PDB entry 4GP4 | X-ray diffraction, 2.80 A resolution | chains A and B of the 3 polymer chains in the assembly

== Chain A ==
Molecule: Cytochrome c oxidase subunit 1
Source organism: Thermus thermophilus
Notes: EC 1.9.3.1
UniProt: Q5SJ79 (COX1_THET8); residue numbers follow UniProt; this construct covers 2-562
Chain sequence (568 residues; each row starts with the number of its first residue; numbers below 1 keep their minus sign (Met-5 is residue -5)):
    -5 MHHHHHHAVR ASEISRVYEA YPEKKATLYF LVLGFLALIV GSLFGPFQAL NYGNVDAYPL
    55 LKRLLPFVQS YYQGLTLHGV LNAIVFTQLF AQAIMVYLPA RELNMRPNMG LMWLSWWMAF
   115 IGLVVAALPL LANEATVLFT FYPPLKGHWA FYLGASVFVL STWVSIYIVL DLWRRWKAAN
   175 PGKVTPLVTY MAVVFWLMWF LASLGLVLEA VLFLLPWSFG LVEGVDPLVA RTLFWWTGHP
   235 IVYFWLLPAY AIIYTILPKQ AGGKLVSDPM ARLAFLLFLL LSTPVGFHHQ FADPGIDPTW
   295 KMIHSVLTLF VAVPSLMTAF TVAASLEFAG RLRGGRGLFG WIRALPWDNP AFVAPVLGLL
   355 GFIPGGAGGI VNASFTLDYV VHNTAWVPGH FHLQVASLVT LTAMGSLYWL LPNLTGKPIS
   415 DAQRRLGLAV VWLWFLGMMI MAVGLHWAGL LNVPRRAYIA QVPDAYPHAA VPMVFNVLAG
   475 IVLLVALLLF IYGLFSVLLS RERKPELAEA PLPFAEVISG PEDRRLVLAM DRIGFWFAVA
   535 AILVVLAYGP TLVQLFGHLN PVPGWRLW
Disordered / not traced: -5 to 8
Construct notes: expression tag (-5 to 1); engineered mutation Phe133 (Tyr in Q5SJ79)
Metal / ion sites: heme Fe: His72, His386; Cu ion: His233, His282, His283 (together with peroxide ion); heme-as Fe: His384 (together with peroxide ion)
Small-molecule neighbours:
  - heme-as (HAS): Phe133, Thr134, Tyr136, Trp229, His233, Val236, Tyr237, Trp239, Leu240, Tyr244, His282, His283, Thr302, Ala306, Ser309, Leu310, Thr312, Ala313, Val316, Ala317, Leu320, Trp335, Ile336, Trp341, Val350, Leu353, Leu354, Phe356, Ile357, Gly360, Gly363, Ile364, Asn366, Ala367, Asp372, His376, Asn377, Val381, His384, Phe385, Gln388, Val389, Val393, Arg449, Arg450
  - heme (HEM): Leu32, Ser36, Gly39, Pro40, Gln42, Ala43, Tyr46, Tyr65, Leu69, His72, Gly73, Asn76, Ala77, Phe80, Thr81, Leu132, Phe133, Pro382, Phe385, His386, Val389, Ala390, Thr394, Trp428, Met432, Met435, Arg449, Arg450, Ala451, Leu477
  - peroxide ion (PER): His233, Val236, His282, His283, His384
Swiss-Prot annotation at these positions:
  - binding site (Fe(II)-heme a): His72, His386
  - binding site (Cu cation): His233, Tyr237, His282, His283
  - binding site (heme a3): His384
  - cross-link: His233 to Tyr237 (1'-histidyl-3'-tyrosine (His-Tyr))
What the authors report for this chain:
  - mutagenesis - T231F: unchanged binding to NO

== Chain B ==
Molecule: Cytochrome c oxidase subunit 2
Source organism: Thermus thermophilus
Notes: EC 1.9.3.1
UniProt: Q5SJ80 (COX2_THET8); numbering as in UniProt (aligned over 1-168)
Chain sequence (168 residues; row label = number of the first residue in the row):
     1 MVDEHKAHKA ILAYEKGWLA FSLAMLFVFI ALIAYTLATH TAGVIPAGKL ERVDPTTVRQ
    61 EGPWADPAQA VVQTGPNQYT VYVLAFAFGY QPNPIEVPQG AEIVFKITSP DVIHGFHVEG
   121 TNINVEVLPG EVSTVRYTFK RPGEYRIICN QYCGLGHQNM FGTIVVKE
Disordered / not traced: 1-2
Metal / ion sites: dinuclear copper ion: His114, Cys149, Cys153, His157, Met160
Swiss-Prot annotation at these positions:
  - binding site (Cu cation): His114, Cys149, Cys153, His157

== How chain A and chain B interact ==
Residue-residue contacts (122; chain A residue first):
  Ser64(A) with Leu155(B)
  Tyr66(A) with Tyr152(B), hydrophobic; His157(B); Gln158(B), hydrogen bond
  Thr130(A) with Tyr152(B), hydrogen bond (backbone-side chain)
  Leu132(A) with Tyr152(B), hydrophobic
  Tyr136(A) with Gln151(B)
  Pro137(A) with Ile113(B)
  Pro138(A) with Asp111(B); Val112(B); Pro129(B), hydrophobic
  Leu139(A) with Val112(B), hydrophobic; Tyr152(B)
  Pro221(A) with Pro129(B)
  Leu222(A) with Leu50(B), hydrophobic; Leu128(B)
  Arg225(A) with Ile113(B); Glu126(B), salt bridge; Gln151(B)
  Lys258(A) with Glu4(B), salt bridge
  Val260(A) with His8(B), hydrogen bond (backbone-side chain); Ile11(B), hydrophobic
  Ser261(A) with Leu12(B)
  Met264(A) with Glu15(B); Leu19(B), hydrophobic
  Phe285(A) with Pro46(B)
  Ala286(A) with Pro46(B); Asn124(B); Val125(B); Glu126(B), hydrogen bond (backbone-backbone)
  Asp287(A) with Pro46(B); Glu126(B)
  Pro288(A) with Glu126(B); Glu131(B); Ser133(B)
  Gly289(A) with Ala47(B); Gly48(B); Lys49(B); Leu50(B)
  Ile290(A) with Gly48(B)
  Asp291(A) with Gly48(B)
  Pro292(A) with Pro46(B)
  Lys295(A) with Pro46(B)
  Met296(A) with Ile30(B), hydrophobic; Ile33(B), hydrophobic; Leu37(B), hydrophobic
  Ser299(A) with Ile33(B)
  Val300(A) with Ile30(B), hydrophobic
  Leu303(A) with Leu26(B); Ile30(B), hydrophobic
  Phe304(A) with Phe27(B), hydrophobic
  Val307(A) with Leu23(B), hydrophobic; Leu26(B), hydrophobic
  Leu310(A) with Trp18(B), hydrogen bond (backbone-side chain); Leu26(B), hydrophobic
  Met311(A) with Glu15(B); Leu19(B), hydrophobic
  Phe314(A) with Ile11(B); Tyr14(B); Glu15(B); Trp18(B)
  Thr315(A) with Glu15(B), hydrogen bond
  Phe322(A) with Glu4(B)
  Ser368(A) with Ile33(B)
  Phe369(A) with Ile33(B), hydrophobic; Ile45(B), hydrophobic
  Thr370(A) with Thr36(B), hydrogen bond; Leu37(B); Ile45(B)
  Tyr373(A) with Val44(B), hydrophobic; Ile45(B); Pro46(B); Asn122(B); Asn124(B), hydrogen bond (backbone-side chain)
  Val374(A) with Asn122(B)
  His376(A) with Asn124(B), hydrogen bond (backbone-side chain); Glu126(B), salt bridge; Asn150(B), hydrogen bond (backbone-side chain)
  Asn377(A) with Glu126(B), hydrogen bond; Asn150(B), hydrogen bond (side chain-backbone); Gln151(B)
  Thr378(A) with His117(B)
  Leu445(A) with Glu119(B)
  Asn446(A) with His117(B); Glu119(B); Ile148(B)
  Pro448(A) with Asn150(B)
  Arg449(A) with His157(B)
  Arg450(A) with Gln151(B), hydrogen bond; His157(B), hydrogen bond (backbone-side chain)
  Ala451(A) with His157(B)
  Tyr452(A) with Gln158(B)
  Val456(A) with Gln158(B); Asn159(B)
  Ala459(A) with Arg146(B), hydrogen bond (backbone-side chain)
  Tyr460(A) with Arg146(B); Ile148(B); Phe161(B)
  Ile512(A) with Glu4(B); His8(B)
  Ser513(A) with Glu4(B); His5(B), hydrogen bond (backbone-backbone); His8(B)
  Gly514(A) with His8(B)
  Pro515(A) with His8(B), hydrogen bond (backbone-side chain)
  Glu516(A) with His8(B), salt bridge; Leu12(B)
  His552(A) with Leu50(B); Arg52(B), hydrogen bond (backbone-side chain)
  Asn554(A) with Arg52(B); Val53(B), hydrogen bond (side chain-backbone); Gly130(B), hydrogen bond (side chain-backbone)
  Val556(A) with Pro55(B), hydrophobic; Pro129(B)
  Pro557(A) with Thr56(B)
  Trp559(A) with Asp111(B); Val112(B), hydrophobic
  Leu561(A) with Val112(B), hydrophobic; Cys153(B); Gly154(B); Leu155(B), hydrogen bond (backbone-backbone)
  Trp562(A) with Leu155(B), hydrophobic
Interface residues without a listed pair, chain A (71 interface residues in all): Val131, Ala318, Ile364, Gln455, Gln548, Leu549
Interface residues without a listed pair, chain B (63 interface residues in all): Ala7, Ser22, Phe29, Ala34, Ala87, Phe88, Pro110, Gly120, Val132, Cys149

== Summary ==
71 residues of chain A and 63 residues of chain B are in contact; the contacts include 21 hydrogen bonds and 4
salt bridges. Among the polar pairs are Arg225(A)-Glu126(B), Lys258(A)-Glu4(B) and His376(A)-Glu126(B).
Ligands of chain A: heme, heme-as and peroxide ion. The paper reports that T231F of chain A leaves binding to
NO unchanged.
Chain A is Cytochrome c oxidase subunit 1 and chain B is Cytochrome c oxidase subunit 2, both from Thermus
thermophilus; the structure, Structure of Recombinant Cytochrome ba3 Oxidase mutant Y133F from Thermus
thermophilus, was determined by X-ray diffraction (same publication as 4GP5 and 4GP8).
